PDB entry 5HYC | X-ray diffraction, 2.40 A resolution | chains B and C of the 3 polymer chains in the assembly

== Chain B ==
Molecule: Uncharacterized protein
Organism: Magnaporthe oryzae (strain 70-15 / ATCC MYA-4617 / FGSC 8958)
UniProt: G4NCW2 (G4NCW2_MAGO7); residues 1-153 here = UniProt positions 1-153
Chain sequence (161 residues; row label = number of the first residue in the row):
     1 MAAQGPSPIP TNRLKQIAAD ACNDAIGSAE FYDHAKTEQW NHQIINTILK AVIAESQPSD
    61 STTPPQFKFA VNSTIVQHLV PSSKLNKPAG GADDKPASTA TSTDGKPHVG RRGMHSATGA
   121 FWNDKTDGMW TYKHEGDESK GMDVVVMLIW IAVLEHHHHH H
Not modelled in the structure: 1-2, 59-62, 83-111, 154-161
Differences from the reference sequence: expression tag (154-161)
From the paper describing this entry:
  - conformationally variable residues (order/disorder transition): Ser59 to Thr62
  - mutagenesis - H34A, H115A: abolished binding to MoDyn1I2
  - mutagenesis - F121A: unchanged binding to MoDyn1I2(1-250)
  - mutagenesis - T131E: abolished binding to MoDyn1I2(117-150)
  - mutagenesis - F121A: unchanged binding to Cytoplasmic dynein 1 intermediate chain 2 (chain C)
  - mutagenesis - T131E: abolished binding to Cytoplasmic dynein 1 intermediate chain 2 (chain C)

== Chain C ==
Molecule: Cytoplasmic dynein 1 intermediate chain 2
UniProt: G4MTS7 (G4MTS7_MAGO7); residues 117-151 here = UniProt positions 117-151
Chain sequence (35 residues; each row starts with the number of its first residue):
   117 AAPQNLTTVP LTTIYECPPS PVKEIFSYSK GIQTQ
Not modelled in the structure: 117-121, 151

== How chain B and chain C interact ==
Contacting residue pairs (6):
  His34(B) - Glu132(C)  salt bridge
  His34(B) - Cys133(C)
  His34(B) - Pro134(C)
  His34(B) - Pro135(C)
  Glu38(B) - Ile130(C)
  Gln77(B) - Pro135(C)
Other interface residues (no listed pair), chain B (9 interface residues in all): Tyr32, His42, Leu49, Ile53, Pro65, Lys68
Other interface residues (no listed pair), chain C (8 interface residues in all): Thr123, Val125, Thr128
The authors on this interface:
  - specific contacts: His34(B)-Glu132(C) (salt bridge)

== Overview ==
9 residues of chain B face 8 of chain C across their interface, with 1 salt bridge. The salt-bridged pair is
His34(B)-Glu132(C). The paper describes a salt bridge between His34(B) and Glu132(C). From the paper: H34A and
H115A of chain B abolish binding to MoDyn1I2; conformational variability at Ser59(B); 4 substitutions were
tested in all.
Chain B is Uncharacterized protein (Magnaporthe oryzae (strain 70-15 / ATCC MYA-4617 / FGSC 8958)) and chain C
is Cytoplasmic dynein 1 intermediate chain 2; the structure, Structure based function annotation of a
hypothetical protein MGG_01005 related to the development of rice blast ..., was determined by X-ray
diffraction (same publication as 5HXL).
